4C3I - chains M and N of the 14 polymer chains in the assembly; structure by X-ray diffraction, 3.00 A resolution.

[Chain M]
Protein: DNA-directed RNA polymerase I subunit RPA49
Organism: Saccharomyces cerevisiae
UniProt: Q01080 (RPA49_YEAST); numbering as in UniProt (aligned over 1-415)
Sequence (415 residues; each row starts with the number of its first residue):
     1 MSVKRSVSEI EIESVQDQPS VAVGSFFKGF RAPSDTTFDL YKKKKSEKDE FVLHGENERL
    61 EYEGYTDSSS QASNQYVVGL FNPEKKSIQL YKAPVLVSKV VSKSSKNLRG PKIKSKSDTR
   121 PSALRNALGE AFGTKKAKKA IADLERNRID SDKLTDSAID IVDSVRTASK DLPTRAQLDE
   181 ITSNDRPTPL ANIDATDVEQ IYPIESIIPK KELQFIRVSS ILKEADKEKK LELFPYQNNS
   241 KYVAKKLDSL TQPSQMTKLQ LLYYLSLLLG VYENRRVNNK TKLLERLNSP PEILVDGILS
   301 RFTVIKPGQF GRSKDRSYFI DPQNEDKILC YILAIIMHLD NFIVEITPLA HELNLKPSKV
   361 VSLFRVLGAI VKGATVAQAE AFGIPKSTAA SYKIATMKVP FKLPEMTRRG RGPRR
Not modelled in the structure: 1-7, 45-46, 115-415
UniProt features mapped onto this chain:
  - modified residue (Phosphoserine): Ser34, Ser151
  - mutagenesis: Glu325 to Asp326 (No effect on DNA binding), Lys356 (K356A: Loss of DNA binding; when associated with A-358), Ser358 (S358A: Loss of DNA binding; when associated with A-356), Lys359 (K359A: Loss of DNA binding), Arg365 (R365A: Loss of DNA binding), Lys393 (K393A: Loss of DNA binding)

[Chain N]
Protein: DNA-directed RNA polymerase I subunit RPA34
Organism: Saccharomyces cerevisiae
UniProt: P47006 (RPA34_YEAST); residues 1-233 here = UniProt positions 1-233
Sequence (233 residues; numbered 1 to 233; the number before each row is that of its first residue):
     1 MSKLSKDYVS DSDSDDEVIS NEFSIPDGFK KCKHLKNFPL NGDNKKKAKQ QQVWLIKFPS
    61 NVDISKLKSL PVDFESSTTM TIDKHDYKIM DDTDIESSLT QDNLSNMTLL VPSESKESLK
   121 IASTAKDNAP LQFDKVFSVS ETAKIPAIDY SKVRVPRKDV PKVEGLKLEH FATGYDAEDF
   181 HVAEEVKENK KEPKKRSHHD DEEESSEKKK KKKEKREKRE KKDKKDKKKK HRD
Not modelled in the structure: 1-22, 45-48, 95-105, 126-129, 181-233
UniProt features mapped onto this chain:
  - modified residue (Phosphoserine): Ser10, Ser12, Ser14, Ser60

[Interface between chain M and chain N]
Residue-residue contacts (84):
  Ser8(M) - Pro71(N)
  Ser8(M) - Val72(N)  hydrogen bond (backbone-backbone)
  Ser8(M) - Asp73(N)
  Glu9(M) - Pro71(N)
  Ile10(M) - Ser69(N)
  Ile10(M) - Leu70(N)  hydrogen bond (backbone-backbone)
  Ile10(M) - Val72(N)  hydrophobic
  Glu11(M) - Ser69(N)
  Ile12(M) - Lys68(N)  hydrogen bond (backbone-backbone)
  Ile12(M) - Ser69(N)
  Ile12(M) - Leu70(N)  hydrophobic
  Gln16(M) - Lys36(N)
  Gln18(M) - Lys36(N)
  Pro19(M) - Leu35(N)
  Pro19(M) - Lys36(N)
  Ser20(M) - Leu35(N)
  Ser20(M) - Lys36(N)
  Ser20(M) - Pro112(N)
  Ser20(M) - Leu119(N)
  Val21(M) - Phe38(N)  hydrophobic
  Val21(M) - Leu110(N)
  Ala22(M) - Leu110(N)  hydrogen bond (backbone-backbone)
  Val23(M) - Met107(N)  hydrophobic
  Val23(M) - Thr108(N)
  Gly24(M) - Thr108(N)  hydrogen bond (backbone-backbone)
  Gly24(M) - Leu110(N)
  Phe26(M) - Asn106(N)
  Phe26(M) - Thr108(N)
  Phe27(M) - Asn106(N)
  Lys28(M) - Asn106(N)
  Ala32(M) - Ile121(N)  hydrophobic
  Ser34(M) - Ser123(N)
  Thr36(M) - Lys120(N)
  Thr37(M) - Glu117(N)
  Thr37(M) - Leu119(N)
  Thr37(M) - Lys120(N)
  Phe38(M) - Leu110(N)  hydrophobic
  Phe38(M) - Ser118(N)
  Phe38(M) - Leu119(N)  hydrogen bond (backbone-backbone)
  Phe38(M) - Ile121(N)  hydrophobic
  Asp39(M) - Ser118(N)
  Leu40(M) - Lys31(N)
  Leu40(M) - Cys32(N)  hydrogen bond (backbone-backbone)
  Leu40(M) - Leu119(N)  hydrophobic
  Tyr41(M) - Lys30(N)
  Tyr41(M) - Lys31(N)
  Tyr41(M) - Cys32(N)
  Lys42(M) - Gly28(N)
  Lys42(M) - Phe29(N)
  Lys42(M) - Lys30(N)  hydrogen bond (backbone-backbone)
  Lys43(M) - Asp27(N)  hydrogen bond (side chain-backbone)
  Lys43(M) - Gly28(N)
  Lys43(M) - Phe29(N)
  Lys48(M) - Ser60(N)
  Glu50(M) - Phe29(N)
  Val52(M) - Phe29(N)  hydrophobic
  His54(M) - Phe23(N)
  Ala72(M) - Ser60(N)
  Ser73(M) - Pro59(N)
  Ser73(M) - Ser60(N)  hydrogen bond (backbone-backbone)
  Asn74(M) - Phe58(N)
  Gln75(M) - Phe58(N)  hydrogen bond (backbone-backbone)
  Gln75(M) - Ile64(N)
  Tyr76(M) - Ile56(N)
  Tyr76(M) - Lys57(N)
  Val77(M) - Leu55(N)
  Val77(M) - Ile56(N)  hydrogen bond (backbone-backbone)
  Val78(M) - Trp54(N)
  Val78(M) - Phe133(N)  hydrophobic
  Gly79(M) - Val53(N)
  Gly79(M) - Trp54(N)  hydrogen bond (backbone-backbone)
  Leu80(M) - Pro39(N)
  Leu80(M) - Gln51(N)
  Leu80(M) - Gln52(N)
  Phe81(M) - Gln52(N)  hydrogen bond (backbone-backbone)
  Phe81(M) - Trp54(N)  hydrophobic
  Pro83(M) - Lys49(N)
  Pro83(M) - Gln50(N)
  Ile88(M) - Trp54(N)  hydrophobic
  Gln89(M) - Pro39(N)
  Leu90(M) - Ile56(N)  hydrophobic
  Tyr91(M) - Phe38(N)  hydrophobic
  Tyr91(M) - Pro39(N)
  Val95(M) - Met107(N)  hydrophobic
Other interface residues (no listed pair), chain M (51 interface residues in all): Val15, Ser25, Phe30, Arg31, Leu53
Other interface residues (no listed pair), chain N (49 interface residues in all): Pro26, His34, Asn37, Ser65, Leu109, Val111, Pro130

[Overview]
51 residues of chain M face 49 of chain N across their interface, with 14 hydrogen bonds. Polar contacts
include Lys43(M)-Asp27(N), Ser8(M)-Val72(N) and Ile10(M)-Leu70(N). Curated annotation (UniProt) lists 7
mutagenesis sites on chain M.
Chain M is DNA-directed RNA polymerase I subunit RPA49 and chain N is DNA-directed RNA polymerase I subunit
RPA34, both from Saccharomyces cerevisiae; the structure, Structure of 14-subunit RNA polymerase I at 3.0 A
resolution, crystal form C2-100, was determined by X-ray diffraction (same publication as 4C3H and 4C3J).
